PDB entry 5YTL | X-ray diffraction, 1.40 A resolution | chain A

== Chain A ==
Protein: Copper-containing nitrite reductase
From: Geobacillus thermodenitrificans
Notes: EC 1.7.2.1
UniProt: A0A1W6VP04 (A0A1W6VP04_GEOTD); residues 2-323 here correspond to UniProt positions 31-352 (UniProt number = residue number + 29)
Sequence (323 residues; each row starts with the number of its first residue):
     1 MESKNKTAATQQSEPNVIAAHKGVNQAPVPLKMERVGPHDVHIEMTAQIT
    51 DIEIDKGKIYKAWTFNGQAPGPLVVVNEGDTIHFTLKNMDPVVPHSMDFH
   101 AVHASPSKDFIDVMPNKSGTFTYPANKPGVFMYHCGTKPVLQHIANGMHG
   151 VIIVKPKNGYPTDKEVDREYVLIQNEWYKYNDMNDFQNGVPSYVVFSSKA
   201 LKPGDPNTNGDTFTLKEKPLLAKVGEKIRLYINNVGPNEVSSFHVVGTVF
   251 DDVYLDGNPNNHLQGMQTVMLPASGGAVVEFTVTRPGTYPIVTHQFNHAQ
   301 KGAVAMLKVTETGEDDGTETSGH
Unresolved in the structure: 1-17, 312-323
Differences from the reference sequence: expression tag (1)
Metal / ion sites: Cu ion site 1: His42, Glu53, His83; Cu ion site 2: His95, Cys135, His143, Met148; Cu ion site 3: His100, His134, His294; Cu ion site 4 near Asp167 (its only coordinating residue here); Cu ion site 5 near Met270 (its only coordinating residue here)

== In short ==
His42, Glu53 and His83 coordinate Cu ion site 1. The Cu ion site 2 is built by His95, Cys135, His143 and
Met148.
Chain A is Copper-containing nitrite reductase (Geobacillus thermodenitrificans); the structure, Crystal
structure of Geobacillus thermodenitrificans copper-containing nitrite reductase, was determined by X-ray
diffraction, deposited together with 5YTM and 5YTN.
